Entry 7BHB (X-ray diffraction, 2.36 A resolution); this record covers chain A.

== Chain A ==
Protein: Iron-sulfur cluster repair protein YtfE
From: Escherichia coli (strain K12)
UniProt: P69506 (YTFE_ECOLI); numbering as in UniProt (aligned over 2-220)
Amino-acid sequence (219 residues; row label = number of the first residue in the row):
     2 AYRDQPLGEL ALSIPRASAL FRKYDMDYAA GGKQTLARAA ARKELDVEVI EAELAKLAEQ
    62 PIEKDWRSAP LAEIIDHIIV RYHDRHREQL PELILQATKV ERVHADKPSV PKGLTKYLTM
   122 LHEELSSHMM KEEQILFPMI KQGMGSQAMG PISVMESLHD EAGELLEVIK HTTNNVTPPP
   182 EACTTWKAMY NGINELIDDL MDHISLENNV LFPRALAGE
Not modelled in the structure: 2-4
Sequence notes: engineered mutation Ala30 (Cys in P69506), Ala31 (Cys in P69506), Leu159 (Glu in P69506)
Ion coordination: Fe ion: His84, Glu133, His204, Glu208
From the paper describing this entry:
  - Fe ion coordination: His84, His204, Glu208
  - conformationally variable residues (side-chain flip): His129
  - mutagenesis - E125L (4-fold): increased binding to Fe(III)
  - mutagenesis - E125L (4-fold): increased binding to Fe ion

== In short ==
His84, Glu133, His204 and Glu208 form the Fe ion site. The paper reports that E125L increases binding to
Fe(III); Fe ion coordination by His84, His204 and Glu208.
Chain A is Iron-sulfur cluster repair protein YtfE (Escherichia coli (strain K12)); the structure, Escherichia
coli YtfE E159L, was determined by X-ray diffraction (same publication as 7BHA and 7BHC).
